Entry 8I0Z (electron microscopy, 4.33 A resolution (low resolution: residue-level contacts below are approximate; hydrogen-bond / salt-bridge calls are withheld)); this record covers chains M and N of the 12 polymer chains in the assembly.

[Chain M]
Protein: Fab30 Heavy Chain
From: Mus musculus
Sequence (237 residues; each row starts with the number of its first residue):
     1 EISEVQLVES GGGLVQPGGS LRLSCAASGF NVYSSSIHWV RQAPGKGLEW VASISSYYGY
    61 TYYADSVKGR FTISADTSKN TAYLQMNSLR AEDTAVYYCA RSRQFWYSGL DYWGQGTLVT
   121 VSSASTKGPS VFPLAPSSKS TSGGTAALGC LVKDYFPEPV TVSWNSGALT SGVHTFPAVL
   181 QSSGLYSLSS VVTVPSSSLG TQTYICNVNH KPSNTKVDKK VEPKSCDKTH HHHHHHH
Unresolved in the structure: 1-4, 124-237
Cystine bridges: C25-C99

[Chain N]
Protein: Fab30 Light Chain
From: Mus musculus
Sequence (215 residues; row label = number of the first residue in the row):
     1 SDIQMTQSPS SLSASVGDRV TITCRASQSV SSAVAWYQQK PGKAPKLLIY SASSLYSGVP
    61 SRFSGSRSGT DFTLTISSLQ PEDFATYYCQ QYKYVPVTFG QGTKVEIKRT VAAPSVFIFP
   121 PSDSQLKSGT ASVVCLLNNF YPREAKVQWK VDNALQSGNS QESVTEQDSK DSTYSLSSTL
   181 TLSKADYEKH KVYACEVTHQ GLSSPVTKSF NRGEC
Unresolved in the structure: 1, 109-215
Cystine bridges: C24-C89

[Interface between chain M and chain N]
Pairs across the interface (11):
  G47(M) - F99(N)
  L48(M) - Q90(N)
  L48(M) - F99(N)
  E49(M) - F99(N)
  W50(M) - P96(N)
  W50(M) - V97(N)
  Y107(M) - Y92(N)
  G109(M) - Y37(N)
  L110(M) - Y37(N)
  W113(M) - A44(N)
  W113(M) - P45(N)
Other interface residues (no listed pair), chain M (11 interface residues in all): Y98, S108, G114
Other interface residues (no listed pair), chain N (11 interface residues in all): G42, K43, Y50

[Overview]
The chain M/chain N interface involves 11 residues from each chain.
Chain M is Fab30 Heavy Chain and chain N is Fab30 Light Chain, both from Mus musculus; the structure,
Structure of beta-arrestin2 in complex with a phosphopeptide corresponding to the human C5a anaphylatoxin
chemotactic receptor ..., was determined by electron microscopy together with 8GO8, 8GOC, 8GOO, 8GP3, 8I0N,
8I0Q and 8I10 from the same study.
